PDB entry 1RZ9 | X-ray diffraction, 3.10 A resolution | chains F and E of the 7 polymer chains in the assembly

[Chain F]
Molecule: 26-nt DNA strand
Sequence (26 nucleotides; each row starts with the number of its first residue):
     1 CGCGTTCGCT CGCTCGCTGG CTCGTG

[Chain E]
Protein: Rep protein
From: Adeno-associated virus - 5
Notes: fragment: AAV5 Rep Nuclease Domain
Reference sequence: Q9YJC1 (Q9YJC1_9VIRU); residues 1-197 here = UniProt positions 1-197
Amino-acid sequence (197 residues; each row starts with the number of its first residue):
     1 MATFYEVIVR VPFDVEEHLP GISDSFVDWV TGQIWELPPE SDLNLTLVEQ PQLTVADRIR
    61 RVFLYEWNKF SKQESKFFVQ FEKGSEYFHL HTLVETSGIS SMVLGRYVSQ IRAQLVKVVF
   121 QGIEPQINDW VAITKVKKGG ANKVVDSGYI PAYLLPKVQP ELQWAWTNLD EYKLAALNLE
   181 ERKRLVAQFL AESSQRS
Not modelled in the structure: 194-197
Reported in the primary citation:
  - catalytic residues: Tyr153
  - binding site for the 26-nt DNA strand (chain F): Met102, Arg106, Lys137, Lys138, Gly139

[Chain F / chain E interface]
Contacting residue pairs - 12 pairs, chain F then chain E:
  DC1(F) with Lys137(E), base contact; Lys138(E), base contact; Gly139(E), base contact
  DT6(F) with Met102(E), phosphate contact; Arg106(E), base contact
  DC7(F) with Met102(E), sugar contact; Val103(E), sugar contact; Arg106(E), hydrogen bond to the base
  DG8(F) with Val103(E), phosphate contact; Arg106(E), hydrogen bond to the sugar; Tyr107(E), sugar contact
  DC9(F) with Gln110(E), phosphate contact

[Overview]
Chain F and chain E form an interface of 5 and 8 residues respectively, with 2 hydrogen bonds. Polar pairs
include DC7(F)-Arg106(E) and DG8(F)-Arg106(E). From the paper: the catalytic residue Tyr153(E); a binding site
for the 26-nt DNA strand (chain F) at Met102(E), Arg106(E) and Lys137(E) among others.
Here chain F is a 26-nt DNA strand and chain E is Rep protein (Adeno-associated virus - 5). Entry 1RZ9
(Crystal Structure of AAV Rep complexed with the Rep-binding sequence) was determined by X-ray diffraction
together with 1UUT from the same study.
